5EQL - chains A and B; structure by X-ray diffraction, 2.49 A resolution.

[Chain A]
Protein: SUMO-Affirmer-S2D5
From: synthetic construct
Amino-acid sequence (116 residues; numbered 18 to 133; the number before each row is that of its first residue):
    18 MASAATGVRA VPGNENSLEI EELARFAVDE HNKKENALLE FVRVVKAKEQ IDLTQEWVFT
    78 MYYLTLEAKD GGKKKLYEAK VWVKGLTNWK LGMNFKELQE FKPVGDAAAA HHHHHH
Disordered / not traced: 18-33, 107-112, 122-133
What the authors report for this chain:
  - contacts within the chain: Asp69-Thr71 (hydrogen bond)
  - mutagenesis - I68V: decreased binding to SUMO-1

[Chain B]
Protein: Small ubiquitin-related modifier 2
From: Homo sapiens
UniProtKB: P61956 (SUMO2_HUMAN); residue numbers follow UniProt; this construct covers 14-89
Amino-acid sequence (77 residues; row label = number of the first residue in the row):
    13 MNNDHINLKV AGQDGSVVQF KIKRHTPLSK LMKAYCERQG LSMRQIRFRF DGQPINETDT
    73 PAQLEMEDED TIDVFQQ
Disordered / not traced: 13
Construct notes: initiating methionine (13)
UniProt features mapped onto this chain:
  - cross-link: Lys21 (Glycyl lysine isopeptide (Lys-Gly) (interchain with G-Cter in SUMO2))
  - mutagenesis: Lys33 (K33E: Significantly impairs sumoylation of MTA1), Lys35 (K35E: Significantly impairs sumoylation of MTA1), Lys42 (K42E: Significantly impairs sumoylation of MTA1)
What the authors report for this chain:
  - specificity-determining residues: Asn19, Gln31, Glu49 (from molecular simulation)

[Chain A / chain B interface]
Residue-residue contacts - 26 pairs, chain A then chain B:
  Lys65(A) - Gln31(B)
  Glu66(A) - Gln31(B)
  Glu66(A) - Arg50(B)  salt bridge
  Gln67(A) - Asn19(B)
  Gln67(A) - Gln31(B)
  Gln67(A) - Lys33(B)
  Ile68(A) - Gln31(B)  hydrogen bond (backbone-backbone)
  Ile68(A) - Phe32(B)
  Ile68(A) - Lys33(B)  hydrogen bond (backbone-backbone)
  Ile68(A) - Arg50(B)
  Asp69(A) - Lys33(B)
  Leu70(A) - Phe32(B)  hydrophobic
  Leu70(A) - Lys33(B)  hydrogen bond (backbone-backbone)
  Leu70(A) - Ile34(B)  hydrophobic
  Leu70(A) - Lys42(B)  hydrogen bond (backbone-side chain)
  Leu70(A) - Leu43(B)  hydrophobic
  Leu70(A) - Ala46(B)  hydrophobic
  Thr71(A) - His17(B)
  Thr71(A) - Lys33(B)
  Thr71(A) - Lys35(B)
  Gln72(A) - Lys42(B)  hydrogen bond (backbone-side chain)
  Leu103(A) - Ala46(B)
  Leu103(A) - Glu49(B)
  Leu103(A) - Arg50(B)
  Asn105(A) - Glu49(B)  hydrogen bond (side chain-backbone)
  Asn105(A) - Arg50(B)
Other interface residues (no listed pair), chain A (12 interface residues in all): Glu73, Thr104
Other interface residues (no listed pair), chain B (13 interface residues in all): Val30
From the paper, about this interface:
  - pairs named by the authors: Glu66(A)-Arg50(B) (hydrogen bond)
  - interface residues, chain A: Glu66(A)

[Summary]
12 residues of chain A and 13 residues of chain B are in contact; the contacts include 6 hydrogen bonds and 1
salt bridge. Polar contacts include Glu66(A)-Arg50(B), Leu70(A)-Lys42(B) and Gln72(A)-Lys42(B). The authors
report a hydrogen bond between Glu66(A) and Arg50(B). From the paper: I68V of chain A reduces binding to
SUMO-1; the interface residue Glu66(A).
Here chain A is SUMO-Affirmer-S2D5 (synthetic construct) and chain B is Small ubiquitin-related modifier 2
(Homo sapiens). Entry 5EQL (Isoform-specific inhibition of SUMO-dependent protein-protein interactions) was
determined by X-ray diffraction, deposited together with 5ELJ and 5ELU.
